PDB entry 7WDA | X-ray diffraction, 1.91 A resolution | chain A

[Chain A]
Name: Trehalose-binding lipoprotein LpqY
From: Mycobacterium tuberculosis H37Rv
UniProt: P9WGU9 (LPQY_MYCTU); residues 26-468 here = UniProt positions 26-468
Amino-acid sequence (443 residues; each row starts with the number of its first residue):
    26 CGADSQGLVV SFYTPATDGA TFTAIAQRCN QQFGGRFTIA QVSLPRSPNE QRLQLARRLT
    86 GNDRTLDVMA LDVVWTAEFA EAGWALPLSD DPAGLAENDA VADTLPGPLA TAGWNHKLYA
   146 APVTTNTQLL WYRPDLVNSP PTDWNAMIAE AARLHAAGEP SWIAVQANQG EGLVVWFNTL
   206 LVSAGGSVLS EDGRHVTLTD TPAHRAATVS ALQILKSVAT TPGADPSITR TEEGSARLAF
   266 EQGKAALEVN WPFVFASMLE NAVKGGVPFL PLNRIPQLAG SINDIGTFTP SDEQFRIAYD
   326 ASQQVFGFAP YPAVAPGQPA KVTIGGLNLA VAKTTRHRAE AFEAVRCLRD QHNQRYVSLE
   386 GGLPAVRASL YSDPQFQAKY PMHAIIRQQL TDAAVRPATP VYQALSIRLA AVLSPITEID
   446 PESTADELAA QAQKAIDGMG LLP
Disordered / not traced: 26-31, 464-468
Cystine bridges: C54-C372
UniProt features mapped onto this chain:
  - binding site (alpha,alpha-trehalose): D97, N151, W276, F278, G351, R421
  - lipidation: C26 (N-palmitoyl cysteine)

[Summary]
From UniProt: 6 alpha,alpha-trehalose-binding residues.
Chain A is Trehalose-binding lipoprotein LpqY (Mycobacterium tuberculosis H37Rv); the structure, Crystal
structure LpqY in complex with Trehalose from Mycobacterium tuberculosis, was determined by X-ray diffraction,
deposited together with 7WCJ.
